Entry 6VQW (electron microscopy, 3.42 A resolution); this record covers chains H and A of the 11 polymer chains in the assembly.

[Chain H]
Molecule: CRISPR-associated protein Csy3
Source organism: Pseudomonas aeruginosa
UniProtKB: A0A444M080 (A0A444M080_PSEAI); residues 20-360 here correspond to UniProt positions 2-342 (UniProt number = residue number - 18)
Amino-acid sequence (360 residues; each row starts with the number of its first residue):
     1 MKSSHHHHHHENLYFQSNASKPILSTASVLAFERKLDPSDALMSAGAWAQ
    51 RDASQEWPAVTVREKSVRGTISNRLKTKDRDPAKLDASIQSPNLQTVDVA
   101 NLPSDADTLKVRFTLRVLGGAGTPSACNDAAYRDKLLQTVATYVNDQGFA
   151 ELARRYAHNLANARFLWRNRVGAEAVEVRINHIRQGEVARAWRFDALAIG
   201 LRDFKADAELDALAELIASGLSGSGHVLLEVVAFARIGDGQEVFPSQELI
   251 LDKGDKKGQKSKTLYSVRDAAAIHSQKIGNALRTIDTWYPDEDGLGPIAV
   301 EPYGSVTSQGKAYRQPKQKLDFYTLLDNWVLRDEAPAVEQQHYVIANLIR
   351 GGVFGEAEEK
Unresolved in the structure: 1-23, 252-259, 357-360
Differences from the reference sequence: expression tag (1-19)

[Chain A]
Molecule: AcrF8
Source organism: Pseudomonas aeruginosa
Amino-acid sequence (92 residues; each row starts with the number of its first residue):
     1 MARIAPNEDSTMSTAYIIFNSSVAAVVDTEIANGANVTFSTVTVKEEINA
    51 NRDFNLVNAQNGKISRAKRWGNEASKCEYFGREINPTEFFIK
Unresolved in the structure: 1-10, 91-92
From the paper describing this entry:
  - binding site for CrRNA: T29, I31, A32, N33

[Chain H / chain A interface]
Pairs across the interface (10):
  S91(H) - I84(A)
  P92(H) - S40(A)
  L94(H) - T29(A)
  L94(H) - S40(A)
  L94(H) - T41(A)
  L94(H) - V42(A)
  L94(H) - T43(A)  hydrogen bond (backbone-backbone)
  T96(H) - T43(A)
  K260(H) - T43(A)  hydrogen bond (backbone-side chain)
  S261(H) - T43(A)
Other interface residues (no listed pair), chain H (9 interface residues in all): Q90, Q95, I250
Other interface residues (no listed pair), chain A (8 interface residues in all): N36, K45

[In short]
Chain H and chain A form an interface of 9 and 8 residues respectively, with 2 hydrogen bonds. Polar pairs
include K260(H)-T43(A) and L94(H)-T43(A). From the paper: a binding site for CrRNA at T29(A), I31(A) and
A32(A) among others.
Here chain H is CRISPR-associated protein Csy3 and chain A is AcrF8, both from Pseudomonas aeruginosa. Entry
6VQW (Type I-F CRISPR-Csy complex with its inhibitor AcrF8) was determined by electron microscopy together
with 6VQV and 6VQX from the same study.
